3GPW - chains H and Z of the 28 polymer chains in the assembly; structure by X-ray diffraction, 2.50 A resolution.

Chain H:
Protein: Proteasome component PUP1
Source organism: Saccharomyces cerevisiae
Notes: EC 3.4.25.1; fragment: sequence database residues 30-251
UniProt: P25043 (PSB7_YEAST); the construct lacks a stretch of the UniProt sequence and is renumbered around it, so the offset changes along the chain: 1-91 = UniProt 30-120; 93-105 = UniProt 121-133; 106-187 = UniProt 135-216; 189-223 = UniProt 217-251
Sequence (222 residues; each row starts with the number of its first residue; note: 2 numbers in that range are skipped by the numbering (no residue carries them; nothing is unmodelled there)):
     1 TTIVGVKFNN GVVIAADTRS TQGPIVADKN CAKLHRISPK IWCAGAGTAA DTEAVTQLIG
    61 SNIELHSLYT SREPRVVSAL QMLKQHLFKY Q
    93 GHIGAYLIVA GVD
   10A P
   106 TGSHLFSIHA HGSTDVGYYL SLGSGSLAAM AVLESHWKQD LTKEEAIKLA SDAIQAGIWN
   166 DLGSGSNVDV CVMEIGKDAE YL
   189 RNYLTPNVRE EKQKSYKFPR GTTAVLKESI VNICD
Small-molecule neighbours: Salinosporamide A, bound form (SA1; (3ar,6r,6as)-6-((S)-((S)-cyclohex-2-enyl)(hydroxy)methyl)-6a-methyl-4-oxo-hexahydro-2H-furo[3,2-c]pyrrole-6-carbaldehyde): Thr1, Arg19, Ser20, Thr21, Cys31, Lys33, Gly45, Ala46, Gly47, Ala49, Thr52, Ser129, Gly168
Curated features (UniProtKB/Swiss-Prot):
  - active site: Thr1 (Nucleophile)

Chain Z:
Protein: Proteasome component C5
Source organism: Saccharomyces cerevisiae
Notes: EC 3.4.25.1; fragment: sequence database residues 20-241
UniProt: P23724 (PSB1_YEAST); the construct lacks a stretch of the UniProt sequence and is renumbered around it, so the offset changes along the chain: -9 to -1 = UniProt 20-28; 1-70 = UniProt 29-98; 71-106 = UniProt 100-135; 107-144 = UniProt 138-175; 2 more segments
Sequence (222 residues; each row starts with the number of its first residue; note: 2 numbers in that range are skipped by the numbering (no residue carries them; nothing is unmodelled there); a row labelled like 10A-10B holds insertion residues (10A, then the next letters in order); numbers below 1 keep their minus sign (Gln-9 is residue -9)):
    -9 QFNPYGDNG
     1 GTILGIAGED FAVLAGDTRN ITDYSINSRY EPKVFDCGDN IVMSANGFAA DGDALVKRFK
    61 NSVKWYHFDH
   70A N
    71 DKKLSINSAA RNIQHLLYGK RFFPYYVHTI IAGLDE
10A-10B DG
   107 KGAVYSFDPV GSYEREQCRA GGAAASLIMP FLDNQVNF
14A-14F KNQYEP
14H-14I GT
    1I N
14J-14K GK
14M-14Q VKKPL
   14W K
   145 YLSVEEVIKL VRDSFTSATE RHIQVGDGLE ILIVTK
   182 DGVRKEFYEL KRD

Interface between chain H and chain Z:
Residue-residue contacts (59; chain H residue first):
  Arg19(H) - Ile167(Z)
  Arg19(H) - Asp194(Z)  salt bridge
  Gly23(H) - Ile167(Z)
  Pro24(H) - Arg165(Z)
  Pro24(H) - His166(Z)
  Pro24(H) - Ile167(Z)  hydrogen bond (backbone-backbone)
  Ile25(H) - Arg165(Z)
  Ile25(H) - His166(Z)
  Val26(H) - Glu164(Z)
  Val26(H) - Arg165(Z)  hydrogen bond (backbone-backbone)
  Val26(H) - Ile167(Z)  hydrophobic
  Ala27(H) - Arg165(Z)  hydrogen bond (backbone-side chain)
  Lys29(H) - Glu164(Z)  salt bridge
  Lys29(H) - Arg165(Z)
  Ser129(H) - Tyr24(Z)
  Ile163(H) - Asp194(Z)
  Trp164(H) - Arg29(Z)  hydrogen bond (backbone-side chain)
  Trp164(H) - Arg193(Z)
  Trp164(H) - Asp194(Z)
  Asn165(H) - Tyr24(Z)
  Asp166(H) - Tyr24(Z)
  Asp166(H) - Asp194(Z)
  Leu167(H) - Arg19(Z)
  Leu167(H) - Ile21(Z)  hydrophobic
  Leu167(H) - Asp23(Z)
  Leu167(H) - Tyr24(Z)  hydrogen bond (backbone-backbone)
  Leu167(H) - Ile26(Z)  hydrophobic
  Leu167(H) - Ile167(Z)
  Ser169(H) - Asp194(Z)
  Gly170(H) - Asp194(Z)
  Ser171(H) - Asp194(Z)  hydrogen bond (backbone-side chain)
  Asn195(H) - Lys192(Z)  hydrogen bond (backbone-side chain)
  Asn195(H) - Asp194(Z)
  Arg197(H) - Thr160(Z)  hydrogen bond
  Arg197(H) - Ser161(Z)  hydrogen bond
  Arg197(H) - Glu164(Z)
  Glu198(H) - Arg156(Z)  salt bridge
  Glu198(H) - Thr160(Z)
  Glu198(H) - Glu190(Z)
  Lys200(H) - Asp157(Z)
  Gln201(H) - Lys153(Z)
  Gln201(H) - Arg156(Z)  hydrogen bond
  Gln201(H) - Asp157(Z)  hydrogen bond (backbone-side chain)
  Lys202(H) - Gln141(Z)
  Lys202(H) - Glu150(Z)
  Lys202(H) - Asp157(Z)  hydrogen bond (backbone-side chain)
  Tyr204(H) - Phe137(Z)
  Tyr204(H) - Gln141(Z)
  Tyr204(H) - Leu154(Z)
  Tyr204(H) - Asp157(Z)  hydrogen bond
  Phe206(H) - Gln14C(Z)
  Phe206(H) - Asn140(Z)
  Phe206(H) - Gln141(Z)
  Arg208(H) - Pro14F(Z)
  Gly209(H) - Pro14F(Z)
  Thr210(H) - Asn14B(Z)
  Thr210(H) - Gln14C(Z)
  Thr210(H) - Tyr14D(Z)  hydrogen bond (backbone-backbone)
  Ala212(H) - Gly14J(Z)
Also at the interface, not in a pair above, chain H (34 interface residues in all): Thr21, Asp28, Gly168, Val196, Pro207, Val213
Also at the interface, not in a pair above, chain Z (33 interface residues in all): Asn1I, Glu14E, Gly14H, Ser25

In short:
34 residues of chain H and 33 residues of chain Z are in contact; the contacts include 14 hydrogen bonds and 3
salt bridges. Polar pairs include Arg19(H)-Asp194(Z), Lys29(H)-Glu164(Z) and Glu198(H)-Arg156(Z). Bound to
chain H: Salinosporamide A, bound form.
Here chain H is Proteasome component PUP1 and chain Z is Proteasome component C5, both from Saccharomyces
cerevisiae. Entry 3GPW (Crystal structure of the yeast 20S proteasome in complex with Salinosporamide
derivatives: irreversible inhibitor ligand) was determined by X-ray diffraction (same publication as 3GPT and
3HYE).
